PDB entry 7SJ9 | electron microscopy, 3.80 A resolution | chains A and C of the 14 polymer chains in the assembly

== Chain A (and C) ==
Name: Tubulin alpha-1B chain
Source organism: Homo sapiens
Notes: chain C of this document is another copy of the same molecule, construct and numbering; everything in this record applies to it too
Reference sequence: P68363 (TBA1B_HUMAN); numbering as in UniProt; present here: 1-37, 43-451
Sequence (457 residues; numbered 1 to 451 plus 8 insertion-coded residues; 2 numbers in that range are skipped by the numbering (no residue carries them; nothing is unmodelled there); the number before each row is that of its first residue; a row labelled like 37A-37H holds insertion residues (37A, then the next letters in order)):
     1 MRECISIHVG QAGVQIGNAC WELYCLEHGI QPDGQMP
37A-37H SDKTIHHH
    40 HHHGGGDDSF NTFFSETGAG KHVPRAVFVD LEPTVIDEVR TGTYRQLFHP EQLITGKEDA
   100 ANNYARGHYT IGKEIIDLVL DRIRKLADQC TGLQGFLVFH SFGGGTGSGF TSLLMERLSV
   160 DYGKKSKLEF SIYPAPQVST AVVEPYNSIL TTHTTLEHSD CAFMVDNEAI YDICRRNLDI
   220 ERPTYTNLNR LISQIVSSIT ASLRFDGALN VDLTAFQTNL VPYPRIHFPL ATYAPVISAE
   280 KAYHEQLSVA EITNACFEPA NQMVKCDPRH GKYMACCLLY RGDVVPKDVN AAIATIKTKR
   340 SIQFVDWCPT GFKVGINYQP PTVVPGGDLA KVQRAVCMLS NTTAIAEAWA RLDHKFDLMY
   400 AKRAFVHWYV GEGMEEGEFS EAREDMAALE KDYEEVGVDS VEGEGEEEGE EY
Unresolved in the structure: 37A-37H, 43-46, 442-451
Sequence notes: insertion (37F-37H, 40-42); engineered mutation Ala-254 (Glu in P68363)
Residues lining bound ligands:
  - GTP (guanosine-5'-triphosphate), molecule 1: Gly-10, Gln-11, Ala-12, Gln-15, Asp-69, Glu-71, Asp-98, Ala-99, Ala-100, Asn-101, Ser-140, Gly-142, Gly-143, Gly-144, Thr-145, Gly-146, Ile-171, Thr-179, Glu-183, Asn-206, Tyr-224, Leu-227, Asn-228
  - GTP, molecule 2: Ala-247, Leu-248, Asn-249, Asp-251
UniProt features mapped onto this chain:
  - motif: Met-1 to Cys-4 (MREC motif)
  - binding site (GTP): Gly-10, Gln-11, Ala-12, Gln-15, Glu-71, Ala-99, Ser-140, Gly-143, Gly-144, Thr-145, Gly-146, Thr-179, Glu-183, Asn-206, Tyr-224, Asn-228, Leu-252
  - binding site (Mg(2+)): Glu-71
  - site: Tyr-451 (Involved in polymerization)
  - modified residue: Lys-37C (N6,N6,N6-trimethyllysine), Ser-48 (Phosphoserine), Ser-232 (Phosphoserine), Tyr-282 (3'-nitrotyrosine), Arg-339 (Omega-N-methylarginine), Ser-439 (Phosphoserine), Glu-443 (5-glutamyl polyglutamate), Glu-445 (5-glutamyl polyglutamate), Tyr-451 (3'-nitrotyrosine)
  - cross-link (Glycyl lysine isopeptide (Lys-Gly)): Lys-326 (interchain with G-Cter in ubiquitin), Lys-370 (interchain with G-Cter in ubiquitin)
Reported in the primary citation:
  - mutagenesis - E254A: abolished catalytic activity on GTP
  - mutagenesis - E254A: increased binding to Microtubule-associated protein RP/EB family member 3

== Chain A / chain C interface ==
Pairs across the interface (15):
  Glu-279(A) with Pro-89(C)
  Lys-280(A) with His-88(C); Pro-89(C); Glu-90(C), salt bridge
  Tyr-282(A) with Lys-60(C)
  His-283(A) with Thr-56(C); Lys-60(C); Val-62(C); Gln-85(C), hydrogen bond (side chain-backbone); Leu-86(C); Phe-87(C), hydrogen bond (side chain-backbone); His-88(C)
  Glu-284(A) with Thr-56(C); His-88(C), salt bridge
  Gln-285(A) with Glu-55(C), hydrogen bond (side chain-backbone)
Interface residues without a listed pair, chain A (7 interface residues in all): Glu-297
Interface residues without a listed pair, chain C (12 interface residues in all): Lys-124, Gln-128

== Overview ==
The interface between chain A and chain C involves 7 residues on one side and 12 on the other, with 3 hydrogen
bonds and 2 salt bridges. Among the polar pairs are Lys-280(A)/Glu-90(C), Glu-284(A)/His-88(C) and
His-283(A)/Gln-85(C). From the paper: E254A of chain A abolishes catalytic activity on GTP; E254A of chain A
increases binding to Microtubule-associated protein RP/EB family member 3.
Chain A and chain C are both Tubulin alpha-1B chain (Homo sapiens); the structure, 13pf E254A microtubule from
recombinant human tubulin decorated with EB3, was determined by electron microscopy together with 7SJ7, 7SJ8
and 7SJA from the same study.
